2RCQ - chain A; structure by X-ray diffraction, 1.20 A resolution.

== Chain A ==
Molecule: Retinol-binding protein II, cellular
Source organism: Homo sapiens
UniProtKB: P50120 (RET2_HUMAN); residues 1-133 here correspond to UniProt positions 2-134 (UniProt number = residue number + 1)
Amino-acid sequence (141 residues; each row starts with the number of its first residue; numbers below 1 keep their minus sign (Met-3 is residue -3)):
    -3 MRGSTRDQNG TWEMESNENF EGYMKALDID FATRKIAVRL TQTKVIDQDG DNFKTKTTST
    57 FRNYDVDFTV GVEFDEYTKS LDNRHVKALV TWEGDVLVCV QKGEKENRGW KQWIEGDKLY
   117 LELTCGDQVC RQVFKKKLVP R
Construct notes: expression tag (-3 to 0, 134-137)
Curated features (UniProtKB/Swiss-Prot):
  - binding site (all-trans-retinol): Lys40, Gln108

== In short ==
Curated annotation (UniProt) lists all-trans-retinol-binding residues Lys40 and Gln108.
Chain A is Retinol-binding protein II, cellular (Homo sapiens); the structure, Crystal structure of human apo
Cellular Retinol Binding Protein II (CRBP-II), was determined by X-ray diffraction, deposited together with
2RCT.
